Entry 7Z30 (electron microscopy, 2.90 A resolution); this record covers chains A and H of the 19 polymer chains in the assembly.

[Chain A]
Name: DNA-directed RNA polymerase III subunit RPC1
Source organism: Saccharomyces cerevisiae S288C
Notes: EC 2.7.7.6
UniProt: P04051 (RPC1_YEAST); residue numbers follow UniProt; this construct covers 1-1460
Chain sequence (1460 residues; each row starts with the number of its first residue):
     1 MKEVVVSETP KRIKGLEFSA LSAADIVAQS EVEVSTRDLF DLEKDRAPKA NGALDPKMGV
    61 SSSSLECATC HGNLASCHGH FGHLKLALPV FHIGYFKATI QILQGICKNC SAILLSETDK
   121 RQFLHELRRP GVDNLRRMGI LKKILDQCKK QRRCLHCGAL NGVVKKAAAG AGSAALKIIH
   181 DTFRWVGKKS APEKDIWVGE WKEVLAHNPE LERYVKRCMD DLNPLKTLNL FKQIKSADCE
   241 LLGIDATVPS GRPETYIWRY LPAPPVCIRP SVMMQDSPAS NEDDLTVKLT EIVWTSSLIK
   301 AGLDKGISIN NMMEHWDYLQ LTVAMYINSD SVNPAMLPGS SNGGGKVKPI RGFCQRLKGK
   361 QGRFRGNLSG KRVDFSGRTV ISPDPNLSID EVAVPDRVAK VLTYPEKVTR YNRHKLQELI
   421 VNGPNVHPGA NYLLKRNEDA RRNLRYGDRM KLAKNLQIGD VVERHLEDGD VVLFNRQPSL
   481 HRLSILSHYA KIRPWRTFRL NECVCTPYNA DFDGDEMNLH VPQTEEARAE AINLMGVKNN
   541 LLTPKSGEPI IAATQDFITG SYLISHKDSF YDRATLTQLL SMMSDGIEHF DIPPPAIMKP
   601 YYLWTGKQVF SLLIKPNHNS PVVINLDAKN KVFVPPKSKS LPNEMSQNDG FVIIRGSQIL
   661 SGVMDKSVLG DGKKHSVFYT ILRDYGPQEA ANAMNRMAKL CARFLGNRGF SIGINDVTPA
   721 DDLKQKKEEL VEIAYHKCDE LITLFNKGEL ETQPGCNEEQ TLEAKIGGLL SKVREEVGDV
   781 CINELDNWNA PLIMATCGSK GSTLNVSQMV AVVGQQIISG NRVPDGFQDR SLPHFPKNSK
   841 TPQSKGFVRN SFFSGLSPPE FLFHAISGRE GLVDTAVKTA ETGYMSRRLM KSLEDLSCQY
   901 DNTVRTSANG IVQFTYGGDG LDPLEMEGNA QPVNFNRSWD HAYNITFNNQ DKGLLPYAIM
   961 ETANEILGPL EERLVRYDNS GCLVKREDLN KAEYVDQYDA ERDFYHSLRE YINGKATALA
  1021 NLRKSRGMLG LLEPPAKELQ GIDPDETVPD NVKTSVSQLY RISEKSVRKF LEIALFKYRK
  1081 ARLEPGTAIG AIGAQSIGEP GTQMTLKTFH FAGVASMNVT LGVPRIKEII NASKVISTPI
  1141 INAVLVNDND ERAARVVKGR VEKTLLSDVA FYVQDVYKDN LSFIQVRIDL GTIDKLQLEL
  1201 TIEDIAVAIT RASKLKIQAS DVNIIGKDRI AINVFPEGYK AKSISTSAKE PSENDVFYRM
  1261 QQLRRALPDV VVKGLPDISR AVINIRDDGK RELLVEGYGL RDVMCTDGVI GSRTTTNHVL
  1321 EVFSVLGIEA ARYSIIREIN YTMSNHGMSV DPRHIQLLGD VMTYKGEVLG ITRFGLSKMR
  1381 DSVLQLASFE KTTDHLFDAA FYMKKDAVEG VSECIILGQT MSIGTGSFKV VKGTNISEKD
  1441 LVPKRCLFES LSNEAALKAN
Not modelled in the structure: 1, 169-174, 333-347, 1237-1251, 1457-1460
Bound ions: Zn2+ site 1: C67, C70, C77, H80; Zn2+ site 2: C107, C110, C154, C157; Mg2+ site 1: D511, D513, D515; Mg2+ site 2: D511, D513 (shared with 2 residues of chain I)
Curated features (UniProtKB/Swiss-Prot):
  - region: P858 to E870 (Bridging helix)
  - binding site (Zn(2+)): C67, C70, C77, H80, C107, C110, C154
  - binding site (Mg(2+)): D511, D513, D515
  - mutagenesis: T506 (T506I: Temperature-sensitive), N509 (N509Y: Temperature-sensitive), N518 (N518Q: Temperature-sensitive)
From the paper describing this entry:
  - Mg2+ coordination: D511, D513, D515
  - catalytic residues: D511, D513, D515

[Chain H]
Name: DNA-directed RNA polymerases I, II, and III subunit RPABC3
Source organism: Saccharomyces cerevisiae S288C
UniProt: P20436 (RPAB3_YEAST); numbering as in UniProt (aligned over 1-146)
Chain sequence (146 residues; row label = number of the first residue in the row):
     1 MSNTLFDDIF QVSEVDPGRY NKVCRIEAAS TTQDQCKLTL DINVELFPVA AQDSLTVTIA
    61 SSLNLEDTPA NDSSATRSWR PPQAGDRSLA DDYDYVMYGT AYKFEEVSKD LIAVYYSFGG
   121 LLMRLEGNYR NLNNLKQENA YLLIRR
Not modelled in the structure: 66-73
Curated features (UniProtKB/Swiss-Prot):
  - region: D16 to T39 (Non-specific ssDNA binding)
  - modified residue: S2 (N-acetylserine), T68 (Phosphothreonine)

[Chain A / chain H interface]
Residue-residue contacts (100):
  H566(A) with Y20(H)
  K567(A) with Y20(H); V23(H); D41(H), salt bridge; G120(H), hydrogen bond (side chain-backbone); L121(H)
  D568(A) with Y20(H); N21(H), hydrogen bond (side chain-backbone); K22(H); V23(H), hydrogen bond (side chain-backbone)
  F570(A) with K22(H); V23(H), hydrophobic; N43(H)
  R573(A) with W79(H), hydrogen bond (side chain-backbone)
  F590(A) with S78(H), hydrogen bond (backbone-side chain)
  D591(A) with R77(H); S78(H)
  I592(A) with S78(H), hydrogen bond (backbone-side chain); W79(H), hydrogen bond (backbone-backbone)
  P593(A) with W79(H)
  P594(A) with W79(H), hydrophobic; Y98(H), hydrophobic
  P595(A) with W79(H); Y98(H)
  A596(A) with M97(H); Y98(H), hydrogen bond (backbone-backbone); F118(H); G119(H)
  I597(A) with Y95(H); V96(H); L121(H), hydrophobic
  M598(A) with W79(H); V96(H), hydrogen bond (backbone-backbone); Y98(H), hydrophobic; Y141(H), hydrophobic
  K599(A) with A90(H), hydrogen bond (side chain-backbone); D91(H); Y93(H), hydrogen bond (side chain-backbone); D94(H); Y95(H); V96(H), hydrogen bond (backbone-backbone)
  P600(A) with L46(H)
  Y601(A) with L46(H), hydrophobic
  Y602(A) with W79(H), hydrophobic; P81(H), hydrophobic; P82(H)
  L603(A) with L46(H), hydrophobic
  T605(A) with G119(H), hydrogen bond (side chain-backbone)
  K607(A) with G119(H); G120(H)
  H618(A) with R77(H)
  K637(A) with D16(H), salt bridge
  L641(A) with R124(H)
  P642(A) with E105(H); Y115(H)
  E644(A) with Y102(H), hydrogen bond; K103(H), salt bridge; Y115(H); L122(H)
  M645(A) with R25(H), hydrogen bond (backbone-side chain); T39(H); Y115(H), hydrophobic; L122(H), hydrophobic; R124(H)
  S646(A) with R25(H), hydrogen bond (backbone-side chain)
  D649(A) with Y20(H)
  L660(A) with T100(H); Y102(H), hydrophobic; S117(H), hydrogen bond (backbone-side chain); G120(H); L122(H)
  S661(A) with L122(H)
  L785(A) with R19(H), hydrogen bond (backbone-side chain)
  D786(A) with R19(H)
  N787(A) with R19(H), hydrogen bond (side chain-backbone); Y20(H); N21(H)
  W788(A) with N21(H)
  L792(A) with R19(H)
  Y943(A) with K136(H)
  F947(A) with K136(H)
  N949(A) with K136(H), hydrogen bond (side chain-backbone); Q137(H)
  L1022(A) with E106(H)
  S1025(A) with K109(H), hydrogen bond (backbone-side chain)
  R1026(A) with I112(H)
  N1051(A) with Y129(H); N131(H), hydrogen bond (backbone-side chain)
  T1054(A) with N131(H), hydrogen bond (side chain-backbone)
  S1055(A) with N131(H)
  Q1058(A) with F104(H); I112(H); R130(H); N131(H), hydrogen bond (side chain-backbone); N134(H), hydrogen bond (side chain-backbone)
  L1059(A) with F104(H); E105(H); E106(H); I112(H), hydrophobic
  Y1060(A) with E106(H), hydrogen bond
Also at the interface, not in a pair above, chain A (52 interface residues in all): W604, Q608, Q647, V1052
Also at the interface, not in a pair above, chain H (49 interface residues in all): E14, T76

[In short]
Chain A and chain H form an interface of 52 and 49 residues respectively, with 26 hydrogen bonds and 3 salt
bridges. Polar contacts include K567(A)-D41(H), K637(A)-D16(H) and E644(A)-K103(H). From the paper: catalytic
residues D511(A), D513(A) and D515(A); Mg2+ coordination by D511(A), D513(A) and D515(A).
Chain A is DNA-directed RNA polymerase III subunit RPC1 and chain H is DNA-directed RNA polymerases I, II, and
III subunit RPABC3, both from Saccharomyces cerevisiae S288C; the structure, Structure of yeast RNA Polymerase
III-Ty1 integrase complex at 2.9 A (focus subunit C11 terminal Zn-ribbon ..., was determined by electron
microscopy, deposited together with 7Z0H, 7Z2Z, 7Z31 and 8BWS.
